9DUS - chains D and E of the 5 polymer chains in the assembly; structure by electron microscopy, 3.12 A resolution.

Chain D (and E):
Protein: Phosphoprotein
Source organism: Measles virus strain Edmonston-B
Notes: chain E of this document is another copy of the same molecule, construct and numbering; everything in this record applies to it too
UniProtKB: Q83623 (PHOSP_MEASF); residues 1-507 here = UniProt positions 1-507
Amino-acid sequence (509 residues; numbered 1 to 509; the number before each row is that of its first residue):
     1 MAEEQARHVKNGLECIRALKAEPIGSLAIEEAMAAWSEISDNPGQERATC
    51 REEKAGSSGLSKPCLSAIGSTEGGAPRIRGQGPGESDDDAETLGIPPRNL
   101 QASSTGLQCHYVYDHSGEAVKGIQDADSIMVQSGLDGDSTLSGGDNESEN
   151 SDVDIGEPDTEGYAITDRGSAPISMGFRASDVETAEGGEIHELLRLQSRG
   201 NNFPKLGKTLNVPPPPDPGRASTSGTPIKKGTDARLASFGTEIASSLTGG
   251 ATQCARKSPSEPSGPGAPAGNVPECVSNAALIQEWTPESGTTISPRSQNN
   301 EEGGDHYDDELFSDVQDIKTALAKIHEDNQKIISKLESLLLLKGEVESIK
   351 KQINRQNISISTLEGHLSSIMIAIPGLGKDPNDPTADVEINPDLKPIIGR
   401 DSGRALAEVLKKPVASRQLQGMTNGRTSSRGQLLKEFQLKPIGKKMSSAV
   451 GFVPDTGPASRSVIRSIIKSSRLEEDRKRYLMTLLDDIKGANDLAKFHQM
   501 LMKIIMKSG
Unresolved in the structure: 1-323, 381-509 (chain E: 1-323, 398-509)
Construct notes: expression tag (508-509)
Curated features (UniProtKB/Swiss-Prot):
  - region (Interaction with the L polymerase): Ser-361 to Leu-377, Pro-396 to Leu-410
  - binding site (Ca(2+)): Asp-314
  - modified residue (Phosphoserine): Ser-86, Ser-151

Chain D / chain E interface:
Residue-residue contacts - 40 pairs, chain D then chain E:
  Ile-325(D) with Ile-325(E), hydrophobic
  His-326(D) with Lys-324(E); Asp-328(E), salt bridge
  Asn-329(D) with Ile-325(E); Asp-328(E); Asn-329(E), hydrogen bond; Ile-332(E)
  Gln-330(D) with Asp-328(E)
  Ile-332(D) with Ile-332(E), hydrophobic
  Ile-333(D) with Ile-332(E), hydrophobic; Lys-335(E)
  Leu-336(D) with Ile-332(E); Lys-335(E); Leu-336(E), hydrophobic; Leu-339(E), hydrophobic
  Glu-337(D) with Lys-335(E), salt bridge
  Leu-339(D) with Leu-339(E), hydrophobic
  Leu-340(D) with Ser-338(E)
  Lys-343(D) with Ser-338(E), hydrogen bond (side chain-backbone); Leu-339(E); Leu-342(E)
  Glu-347(D) with Glu-345(E)
  Lys-350(D) with Glu-345(E), salt bridge; Ser-348(E), hydrogen bond; Ile-349(E); Gln-352(E)
  Ile-353(D) with Ile-349(E), hydrophobic; Gln-352(E)
  Asn-357(D) with Gln-352(E); Gln-356(E); Ser-359(E)
  Ile-360(D) with Ser-359(E); Ile-360(E), hydrophobic; Leu-363(E), hydrophobic
  Glu-364(D) with Thr-362(E), hydrogen bond; Leu-363(E)
  Leu-367(D) with Leu-363(E), hydrophobic; Leu-367(E), hydrophobic
  Ile-370(D) with Ile-370(E), hydrophobic
  Ile-372(D) with Ile-374(E), hydrophobic
Other interface residues (no listed pair), chain D (22 interface residues in all): Val-346, Leu-363
Other interface residues (no listed pair), chain E (27 interface residues in all): Lys-331, Leu-341, Ile-353, Arg-355, His-366

Summary:
The interface between chain D and chain E involves 22 residues on one side and 27 on the other; the contacts
include 4 hydrogen bonds and 3 salt bridges. Polar pairs include His-326(D)/Asp-328(E), Glu-337(D)/Lys-335(E)
and Lys-350(D)/Glu-345(E).
Both chains are Phosphoprotein (Measles virus strain Edmonston-B). Entry 9DUS (Cryo-EM structure of the
Measles Virus polymerase (L) protein in complex with the tetrameric phosphoprotein (P)) was determined by
electron microscopy together with 9DUT from the same study.
